PDB entry 7Z17 | electron microscopy, 2.57 A resolution | chains E and F of the 10 polymer chains in the assembly

# Chain E
Name: Alpha-D-ribose 1-methylphosphonate 5-triphosphate synthase subunit PhnG
Organism: Escherichia coli
Notes: EC 2.7.8.37
Reference sequence: P16685 (PHNG_ECOLI); residues 1-150 here = UniProt positions 1-150
Chain sequence (150 residues; row label = number of the first residue in the row):
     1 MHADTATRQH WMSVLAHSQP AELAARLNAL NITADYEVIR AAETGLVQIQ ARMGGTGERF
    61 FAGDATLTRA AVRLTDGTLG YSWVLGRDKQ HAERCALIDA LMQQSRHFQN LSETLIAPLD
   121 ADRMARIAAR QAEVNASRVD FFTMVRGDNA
Not modelled in the structure: 1-2, 147-150
Construct notes: conflict Leu85 (Gln in P16685)
Swiss-Prot annotation at these positions:
  - natural variant: Leu85 (Q85L: In strain: B; this construct carries the variant)

# Chain F
Name: Alpha-D-ribose 1-methylphosphonate 5-triphosphate synthase subunit PhnH
Organism: Escherichia coli
Notes: EC 2.7.8.37
Reference sequence: P16686 (PHNH_ECOLI); numbering as in UniProt (aligned over 1-194)
Chain sequence (194 residues; numbered 1 to 194; the number before each row is that of its first residue):
     1 MTLETAFMLP VQDAQHSFRR LLKAMSEPGV IVALHQLKRG WQPLNIATTS VLLTLADNDT
    61 PVWLSTPLNN DIVNQSLRFH TNAPLVSQPE QATFAVTDEA ISSEQLNALS TGTAVAPEAG
   121 ATLILQVASL SGGRMLRLTG AGIAEERMIA PQLPECILHE LTERPHPFPL GIDLILTCGE
   181 RLLAIPRTTH VEVC
Not modelled in the structure: 1

# How chain E and chain F interact
Pairs across the interface (6; chain E residue first):
  Ile39(E) - Leu3(F)  hydrophobic
  Ile39(E) - Phe79(F)  hydrophobic
  Arg40(E) - Phe79(F)
  Arg73(E) - Leu3(F)  hydrogen bond (side chain-backbone)
  Leu79(E) - Leu3(F)  hydrophobic
  Tyr81(E) - Phe79(F)  hydrophobic
Also at the interface, not in a pair above, chain E (7 interface residues in all): Arg69, Ala71
Also at the interface, not in a pair above, chain F (5 interface residues in all): Thr5, His80, Asn82

# In short
The interface between chain E and chain F involves 7 residues on one side and 5 on the other; the contacts
include 1 hydrogen bond. The hydrogen-bonded pair is Arg73(E)-Leu3(F).
Chain E is Alpha-D-ribose 1-methylphosphonate 5-triphosphate synthase subunit PhnG and chain F is
Alpha-D-ribose 1-methylphosphonate 5-triphosphate synthase subunit PhnH, both from Escherichia coli; the
structure, E. coli C-P lyase bound to a PhnK ABC dimer in an open conformation, was determined by electron
microscopy together with 7Z15, 7Z16, 7Z18 and 7Z19 from the same study.
